Entry 3L9Y (X-ray diffraction, 1.80 A resolution); this record covers chains A and B.

== Chain A (and B) ==
Molecule: Superoxide dismutase [Cu-Zn]
Source organism: Bombyx mori
Notes: EC 1.15.1.1; chain B of this document is another copy of the same molecule, construct and numbering; everything in this record applies to it too
Reference sequence: P82205 (SODC_BOMMO); residues 1-154 here = UniProt positions 1-154
Chain sequence (154 residues; numbered 1 to 154; the number before each row is that of its first residue):
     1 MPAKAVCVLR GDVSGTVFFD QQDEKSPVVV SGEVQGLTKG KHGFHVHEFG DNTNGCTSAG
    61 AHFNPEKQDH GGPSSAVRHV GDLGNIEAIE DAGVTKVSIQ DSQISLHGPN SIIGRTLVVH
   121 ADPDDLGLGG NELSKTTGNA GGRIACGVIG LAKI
Not modelled in the structure: 1 (chain B: fully traced)
Construct notes: engineered mutation Ala92 (Ser in P82205), Asn131 (His in P82205)
Disulfides: Cys56-Cys146
Bound ions: Cu ion: His45, His47, His120; Zn2+: His62, His70, His79, Asp82
Curated features (UniProtKB/Swiss-Prot):
  - binding site (Cu cation): His45, His47, His62, His120
  - binding site (Zn(2+)): His62, His70, His79, Asp82

== How chain A and chain B interact ==
Residue-residue contacts (37; chain A residue first):
  Val6(A) with Gly50(B); Asp51(B); Thr53(B)
  Val8(A) with Asn52(B); Thr53(B)
  Arg10(A) with Arg10(B)
  Thr16(A) with Thr53(B)
  Phe49(A) with Leu151(B); Ala152(B); Lys153(B)
  Gly50(A) with Val6(B); Gly150(B); Leu151(B), hydrogen bond (backbone-backbone)
  Asp51(A) with Val6(B); Leu151(B)
  Asn52(A) with Val8(B); Arg10(B), hydrogen bond
  Thr53(A) with Val6(B); Val8(B); Thr16(B)
  Ile113(A) with Ile113(B); Gly114(B); Leu151(B)
  Gly114(A) with Ile113(B); Gly150(B); Leu151(B), hydrogen bond (backbone-backbone)
  Arg115(A) with Leu151(B)
  Val148(A) with Val148(B), hydrophobic
  Gly150(A) with Gly50(B); Gly114(B)
  Leu151(A) with Phe49(B); Gly50(B), hydrogen bond (backbone-backbone); Ile113(B); Gly114(B), hydrogen bond (backbone-backbone); Arg115(B)
  Ala152(A) with Phe49(B)
  Lys153(A) with Phe49(B)
Other interface residues (no listed pair), chain A (18 interface residues in all): Ile149
Other interface residues (no listed pair), chain B (19 interface residues in all): Glu48, Ile149

== Overview ==
Chain A and chain B form an interface of 18 and 19 residues respectively, with 5 hydrogen bonds. Among the
polar pairs are Asn52(A)-Arg10(B), Gly50(A)-Leu151(B) and Gly114(A)-Leu151(B). UniProt lists 4 Cu
cation-binding residues and 4 Zn2+-binding residues on chain A.
Both chains are Superoxide dismutase [Cu-Zn] (Bombyx mori). Entry 3L9Y (Crystal structures of holo and
Cu-deficient Cu/ZnSOD from the silkworm Bombyx mori and the implications in ...) was determined by X-ray
diffraction (same publication as 3L9E).
